PDB entry 2G9T | X-ray diffraction, 2.10 A resolution | chains B and L of the 12 polymer chains in the assembly

[Chain B (and L)]
Name: orf1a polyprotein
Source organism: Severe acute respiratory syndrome-related coronavirus
Notes: fragment: nsp10 protein; chain L of this document is another copy of the same molecule, construct and numbering; everything in this record applies to it too
UniProtKB: Q692E5 (Q692E5_CVHSA); residues 1-152 here correspond to UniProt positions 4231-4382 (UniProt number = residue number + 4230)
Chain sequence (152 residues; row label = number of the first residue in the row):
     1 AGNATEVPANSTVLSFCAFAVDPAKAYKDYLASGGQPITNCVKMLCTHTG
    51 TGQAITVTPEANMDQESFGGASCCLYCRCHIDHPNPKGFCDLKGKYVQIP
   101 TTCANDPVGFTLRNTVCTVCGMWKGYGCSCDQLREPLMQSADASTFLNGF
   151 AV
Unresolved in the structure: 1-7, 86-88, 130-152 (chain L: 1-8, 86-88, 130-152)
Bound ions: Zn2+ site 1: Cys74, Cys77, His83, Cys90; Zn2+ site 2: Cys117, Cys120, Cys128
From the paper describing this entry:
  - contacts within the chain: Ala18-Phe19 (hydrophobic contact)
  - self-association interface (contacts with another copy of this molecule); pairs are residue here / residue on that copy: Phe19-Leu14 (hydrophobic contact)

[How chain B and chain L interact]
Residue-residue contacts - 10 pairs, chain B then chain L:
  Val21(B) - Val57(L)
  Val21(B) - Thr58(L)
  Asp22(B) - Val57(L)
  Lys25(B) - Glu60(L)  salt bridge
  Pro84(B) - Val57(L)  hydrophobic
  Pro84(B) - Lys95(L)  hydrogen bond (backbone-side chain)
  Thr115(B) - Thr118(L)
  Thr115(B) - Val119(L)  hydrogen bond (side chain-backbone)
  Thr118(B) - Thr118(L)
  Lys124(B) - Val119(L)

[Overview]
The interface between chain B and chain L involves 7 residues on one side and 6 on the other, with 2 hydrogen
bonds and 1 salt bridge. Polar pairs include Lys25(B)-Glu60(L), Pro84(B)-Lys95(L) and Thr115(B)-Val119(L).
From the paper: a self-association interface involving Phe19(B); contacts within the chain involving Ala18(B)
and Phe19(B).
Chain B and chain L are both orf1a polyprotein (Severe acute respiratory syndrome-related coronavirus); the
structure, Crystal structure of the SARS coronavirus nsp10 at 2.1A, was determined by X-ray diffraction
together with 2GA6 from the same study.
